Entry 4F8B (X-ray diffraction, 2.50 A resolution); this record covers chains D and E of the 5 polymer chains in the assembly.

# Chain D (and E)
Name: NADPH-dependent 7-cyano-7-deazaguanine reductase
Source organism: Bacillus subtilis subsp. subtilis
Notes: EC 1.7.1.13; chain E of this document is another copy of the same molecule, construct and numbering; everything in this record applies to it too
Reference sequence: O31678 (QUEF_BACSU); residues 0-164 here correspond to UniProt positions 1-165 (UniProt number = residue number + 1)
Sequence (165 residues; numbered 0 to 164; the number before each row is that of its first residue; numbering starts at 0):
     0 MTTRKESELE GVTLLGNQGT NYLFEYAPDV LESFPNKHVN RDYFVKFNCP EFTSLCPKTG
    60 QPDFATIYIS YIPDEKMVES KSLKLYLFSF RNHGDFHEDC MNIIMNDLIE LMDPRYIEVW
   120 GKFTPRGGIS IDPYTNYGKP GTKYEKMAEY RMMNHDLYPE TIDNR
Not modelled in the structure: 0-19
Glycans and other covalent adducts: 7-cyano-7-deazaguanine, bound form (GD1) linked to C55
Bound ions: Mg2+: D162, R164
Small-molecule neighbours:
  - 7-cyano-7-deazaguanine, bound form (GD1; 2-amino-5-[(Z)-iminomethyl]-3,7-dihydro-4H-pyrrolo[2,3-d]pyrimidin-4-one), molecule 1: F33, V77, E78, S79, K80
  - 7-cyano-7-deazaguanine, bound form (GD1), molecule 2: P56, D62, F95, H96, E97, I130
Swiss-Prot annotation at these positions:
  - active site: C55 (Thioimide intermediate), D62 (Proton donor)
  - binding site (substrate): V77 to S79, H96, E97
  - binding site (Mg(2+)): D162, R164

# How chain D and chain E interact
Pairs across the interface - 62 pairs, chain D then chain E:
  F33(D) - F95(E)  hydrophobic
  K36(D) - D98(E)  salt bridge
  H37(D) - N101(E)
  H37(D) - N105(E)
  R40(D) - N101(E)  hydrogen bond
  R40(D) - M104(E)
  R40(D) - N105(E)  hydrogen bond
  R40(D) - T134(E)
  Y42(D) - E97(E)
  Y42(D) - N101(E)
  Y42(D) - Y133(E)
  Y42(D) - T134(E)
  Y42(D) - M151(E)
  F43(D) - D131(E)
  F43(D) - P132(E)
  F43(D) - Y133(E)  hydrogen bond (backbone-backbone)
  F43(D) - M151(E)
  F43(D) - H154(E)
  V44(D) - E97(E)
  V44(D) - D131(E)
  K45(D) - S129(E)
  K45(D) - I130(E)
  K45(D) - D131(E)  salt bridge
  K45(D) - D155(E)  salt bridge
  F46(D) - I128(E)  hydrophobic
  F46(D) - S129(E)
  F46(D) - I130(E)  hydrophobic
  N47(D) - G127(E)
  N47(D) - I128(E)
  N47(D) - S129(E)  hydrogen bond (backbone-backbone)
  N47(D) - D131(E)  hydrogen bond
  N47(D) - I161(E)
  P49(D) - G127(E)
  P49(D) - I161(E)
  P49(D) - D162(E)
  P49(D) - N163(E)
  E50(D) - G127(E)
  E50(D) - N163(E)  hydrogen bond
  T65(D) - I161(E)
  Y67(D) - P158(E)  hydrophobic
  Y67(D) - E159(E)  hydrogen bond (side chain-backbone)
  Y67(D) - T160(E)
  Y67(D) - I161(E)  hydrogen bond (side chain-backbone)
  I71(D) - M151(E)  hydrophobic
  M76(D) - E97(E)
  S79(D) - I130(E)
  K83(D) - G126(E)
  K83(D) - I128(E)
  W119(D) - L156(E)
  W119(D) - P158(E)
  K142(D) - E148(E)
  M146(D) - M151(E)
  M146(D) - M152(E)  hydrophobic
  Y149(D) - M152(E)  hydrophobic
  Y149(D) - N153(E)  hydrogen bond
  R150(D) - M152(E)  hydrogen bond (side chain-backbone)
  R150(D) - N153(E)
  R150(D) - H154(E)  hydrogen bond (side chain-backbone)
  R150(D) - D155(E)  hydrogen bond (side chain-backbone)
  D155(D) - Y157(E)
  L156(D) - Y157(E)  hydrogen bond (backbone-side chain)
  Y157(D) - Y157(E)  hydrogen bond (backbone-side chain)
Also at the interface, not in a pair above, chain D (35 interface residues in all): D41, C48, S69, E78, L82, F87, E117, K121, E159
Also at the interface, not in a pair above, chain E (33 interface residues in all): K57, D94, I108, Y149

# In short
35 residues of chain D and 33 residues of chain E are in contact, with 14 hydrogen bonds and 3 salt bridges.
Polar pairs include K36(D)-D98(E), K45(D)-D131(E) and K45(D)-D155(E). Ligands of chain D:
7-cyano-7-deazaguanine, bound form. Covalently linked 7-cyano-7-deazaguanine, bound form: at C55(D).
Both chains are NADPH-dependent 7-cyano-7-deazaguanine reductase (Bacillus subtilis subsp. subtilis). Entry
4F8B (Crystal Structure of the Covalent Thioimide Intermediate of Unimodular Nitrile Reductase QueF) was
determined by X-ray diffraction, deposited together with 4FGC.
